PDB entry 7OKK | X-ray diffraction, 2.05 A resolution | chains A and B

== Chain A ==
Protein: B-cell lymphoma 6 protein
From: Homo sapiens
Reference sequence: P41182 (BCL6_HUMAN); residue numbers follow UniProt; this construct covers 5-129
Amino-acid sequence (128 residues; each row starts with the number of its first residue):
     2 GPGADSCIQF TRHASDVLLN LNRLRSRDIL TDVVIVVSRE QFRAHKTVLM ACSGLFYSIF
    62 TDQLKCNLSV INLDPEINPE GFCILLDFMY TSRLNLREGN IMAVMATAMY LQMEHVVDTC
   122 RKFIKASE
Not modelled in the structure: 2-6
Construct notes: expression tag (2-4)
Swiss-Prot annotation at these positions:
  - mutagenesis: N21 (N21K: Abolishes interaction with NCOR2 and HDAC2, no effect on interaction with CTBP1 and transcriptional autoinhibition; when associated with A-116 and 376-Q--Q-379), S59 (S59A: Abolished ubiquitination by the SCF(FBXL17) complex), H116 (H116A: Abolishes interaction with NCOR2 and HDAC2, no effect on interaction with CTBP1 and transcriptional autoinhibition; when associated with K-21 and 376-Q--Q-379)
Small-molecule neighbours: 135386617 (VH8; 2-[[6-[(2-chloranyl-3-cyano-pyridin-4-yl)amino]-2-oxidanylidene-1H-quinolin-4-yl]amino]-N-methyl-ethanamide): N21, R24, L25, M51, A52, C53, S54, G55, Y58, S59, Q113, M114, E115

== Chain B ==
Protein: Ala-trp-val-ile-pro-ala
Amino-acid sequence (6 residues; each row starts with the number of its first residue; numbering starts at 0):
     0 AWVIPA

== Chain A / chain B interface ==
Pairs across the interface (11; chain A residue first):
  C8(A) - P4(B)
  I9(A) - W1(B)  hydrophobic
  I9(A) - V2(B)
  Q10(A) - A0(B)
  Q10(A) - W1(B)
  Q10(A) - V2(B)  hydrogen bond (backbone-backbone)
  Q10(A) - P4(B)
  F11(A) - A0(B)
  F11(A) - W1(B)
  T12(A) - A0(B)  hydrogen bond (backbone-backbone)
  T12(A) - V2(B)
Interface residues without a listed pair, chain B (5 interface residues in all): I3

== Summary ==
The chain A/chain B interface involves 5 residues from each chain; the contacts include 2 hydrogen bonds.
Main-chain hydrogen bonds include Q10(A)-V2(B) and T12(A)-A0(B). Bound to chain A: 135386617. UniProt lists 3
mutagenesis sites on chain A.
Here chain A is B-cell lymphoma 6 protein (Homo sapiens) and chain B is Ala-trp-val-ile-pro-ala. Entry 7OKK
(Crystal structure of human BCL6 BTB domain in complex with compound 12e) was determined by X-ray diffraction,
deposited together with 7OKE, 7OKF, 7OKG, 7OKH, 7OKI, 7OKJ, 7OKL and 7OKM.
